Entry 2GII (X-ray diffraction, 2.30 A resolution); this record covers chains A and B of the 4 polymer chains in the assembly.

[Chain A (and B)]
Name: Type II restriction enzyme HincII
Source organism: Haemophilus influenzae
Notes: EC 3.1.21.4; chain B of this document is another copy of the same molecule, construct and numbering; everything in this record applies to it too
UniProtKB: P44413 (T2D2_HAEIN); numbering as in UniProt (aligned over 2-258)
Amino-acid sequence (257 residues; row label = number of the first residue in the row):
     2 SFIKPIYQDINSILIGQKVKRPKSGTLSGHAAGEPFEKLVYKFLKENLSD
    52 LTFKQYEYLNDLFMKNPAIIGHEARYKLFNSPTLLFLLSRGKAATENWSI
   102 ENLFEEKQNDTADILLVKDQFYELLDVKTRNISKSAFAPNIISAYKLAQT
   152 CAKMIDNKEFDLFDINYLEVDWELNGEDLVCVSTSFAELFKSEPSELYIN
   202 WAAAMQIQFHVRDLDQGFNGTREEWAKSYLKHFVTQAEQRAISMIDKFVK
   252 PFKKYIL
Disordered / not traced: 20-34, 176-179 (chain B: 17-34, 101-103, 175-181, 257-258)
Construct notes: conflict Thr130 (Arg in P44413), Trp173 (Ser in P44413); engineered mutation Phe138 (Gln in P44413)

[How chain A and chain B interact]
Pairs across the interface (46):
  Tyr146(A) - Lys248(B)
  Tyr146(A) - Phe249(B)  hydrophobic
  Tyr146(A) - Phe253(B)  hydrophobic
  Ala149(A) - Phe253(B)  hydrophobic
  Gln150(A) - Phe253(B)
  Ala153(A) - Tyr256(B)
  Ile156(A) - Tyr256(B)  hydrophobic
  Asp157(A) - Tyr256(B)  hydrogen bond
  Trp202(A) - Met245(B)  hydrophobic
  Ala203(A) - Ala203(B)
  Ala203(A) - Ala205(B)  hydrogen bond (backbone-backbone)
  Ala203(A) - Met206(B)  hydrophobic
  Ala205(A) - Ala203(B)  hydrogen bond (backbone-backbone)
  Met206(A) - Arg241(B)
  Met206(A) - Phe249(B)  hydrophobic
  Leu231(A) - Phe253(B)  hydrophobic
  Leu231(A) - Tyr256(B)  hydrophobic
  Phe234(A) - Phe249(B)
  Phe234(A) - Phe253(B)  hydrophobic
  Val235(A) - Val250(B)  hydrophobic
  Val235(A) - Phe253(B)  hydrophobic
  Ala238(A) - Phe249(B)  hydrophobic
  Ala238(A) - Val250(B)  hydrophobic
  Arg241(A) - Met245(B)
  Ala242(A) - Ala242(B)
  Ala242(A) - Ile246(B)  hydrophobic
  Met245(A) - Trp202(B)  hydrophobic
  Met245(A) - Ala238(B)
  Met245(A) - Arg241(B)
  Ile246(A) - Ala242(B)  hydrophobic
  Lys248(A) - Tyr146(B)  hydrogen bond
  Phe249(A) - Tyr146(B)  hydrophobic
  Phe249(A) - Met206(B)  hydrophobic
  Phe249(A) - Phe234(B)
  Phe249(A) - Ala238(B)  hydrophobic
  Val250(A) - Val235(B)  hydrophobic
  Val250(A) - Ala238(B)  hydrophobic
  Val250(A) - Glu239(B)
  Phe253(A) - Ala149(B)  hydrophobic
  Phe253(A) - Phe234(B)  hydrophobic
  Phe253(A) - Val235(B)  hydrophobic
  Tyr256(A) - Ala153(B)
  Tyr256(A) - Ile156(B)  hydrophobic
  Tyr256(A) - Asp157(B)
  Ile257(A) - Lys232(B)
  Ile257(A) - Val235(B)  hydrophobic
Interface residues without a listed pair, chain A (27 interface residues in all): Ala204, Glu239, Lys254
Interface residues without a listed pair, chain B (27 interface residues in all): Gln150, Lys228, Leu231, Lys254

[In short]
Chain A and chain B each contribute 27 residues to their interface; the contacts include 4 hydrogen bonds.
Polar contacts include Asp157(A)-Tyr256(B), Lys248(A)-Tyr146(B) and Ala203(A)-Ala205(B).
Chain A and chain B are both Type II restriction enzyme HincII (Haemophilus influenzae); the structure, Q138F
HincII bound to cognate DNA GTTAAC, was determined by X-ray diffraction together with 2GIE, 2GIG, 2GIH and
2GIJ from the same study.
